PDB entry 6CDE | electron microscopy, 3.80 A resolution | chains C and 2 of the 24 polymer chains in the assembly

# Chain C (and 2)
Molecule: Glycoprotein 120
From: Human immunodeficiency virus 1
Notes: chain 2 of this document is another copy of the same molecule, construct and numbering; everything in this record applies to it too
UniProt: Q2N0S5 (Q2N0S5_9HIV1); the construct lacks a stretch of the UniProt sequence and is renumbered around it, so the offset changes along the chain: 31-140 = UniProt 30-139; 149-185 = UniProt 140-176; 187-309 = UniProt 186-308; 312-321 = UniProt 309-318; 2 more segments
Amino-acid sequence (473 residues; numbered 31 to 505 plus 10 insertion-coded residues; 12 numbers in that range are skipped by the numbering (no residue carries them; nothing is unmodelled there); the number before each row is that of its first residue; a row labelled like 185A-185I holds insertion residues (185A, then the next letters in order)):
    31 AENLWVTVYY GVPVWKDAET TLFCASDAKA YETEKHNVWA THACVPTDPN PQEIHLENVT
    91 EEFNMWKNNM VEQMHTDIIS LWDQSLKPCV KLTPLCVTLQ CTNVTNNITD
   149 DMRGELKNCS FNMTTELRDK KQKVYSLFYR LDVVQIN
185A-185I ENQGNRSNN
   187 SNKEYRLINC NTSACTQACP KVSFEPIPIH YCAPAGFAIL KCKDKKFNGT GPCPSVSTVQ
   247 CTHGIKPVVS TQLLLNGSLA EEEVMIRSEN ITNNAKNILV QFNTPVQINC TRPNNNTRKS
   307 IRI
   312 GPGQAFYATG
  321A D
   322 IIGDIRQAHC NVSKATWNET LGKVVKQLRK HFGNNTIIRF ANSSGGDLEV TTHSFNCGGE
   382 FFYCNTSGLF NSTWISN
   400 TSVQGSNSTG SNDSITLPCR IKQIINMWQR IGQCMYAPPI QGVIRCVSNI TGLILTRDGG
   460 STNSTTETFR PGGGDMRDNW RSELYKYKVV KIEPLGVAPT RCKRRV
Not modelled in the structure: 149, 185A-185I, 400-410
Construct notes: conflict Cys201 (Ile200 in Q2N0S5), Asn332 (Thr330 in Q2N0S5), Cys433 (Ala430 in Q2N0S5), Cys501 (Ala498 in Q2N0S5)
Disulfides: Cys54-Cys74, Cys119-Cys205, Cys126-Cys196, Cys131-Cys157, Cys201-Cys433, Cys218-Cys247, Cys228-Cys239, Cys296-Cys331, Cys378-Cys445, Cys385-Cys418
Glycans and other covalent adducts: N-acetylglucosamine (NAG) linked to Asn88, Asn133, Asn156, Asn160, Asn197, Asn234, Asn262, Asn295, Asn301, Asn339, Asn355, Asn363, Asn386, Asn392; glycan linked to Asn137, Asn332, Asn448
From the paper describing this entry:
  - post-translational modification sites: Asn88, Asn295, Asn448

# How chain C and chain 2 interact
Residue-residue contacts (18; chain C residue first):
  Pro124(C) - Arg166(2)  hydrogen bond (backbone-side chain)
  Cys126(C) - Glu164(2)
  Cys126(C) - Leu165(2)
  Cys126(C) - Arg166(2)  hydrogen bond (backbone-backbone)
  Val127(C) - Leu165(2)
  Val127(C) - Arg166(2)
  Val127(C) - Asp167(2)
  Thr128(C) - Leu165(2)
  Thr128(C) - Asp167(2)
  Asn160(C) - Arg166(2)
  Thr162(C) - Arg166(2)
  Arg192(C) - Leu165(2)
  Cys196(C) - Glu164(2)
  Cys196(C) - Pro313(2)
  Asn197(C) - Glu164(2)
  Asn197(C) - Arg308(2)
  Thr198(C) - Pro313(2)
  Thr198(C) - Gly314(2)  hydrogen bond (backbone-backbone)
Other interface residues (no listed pair), chain C (13 interface residues in all): Met161, Ser199, Ala200

# Summary
The interface between chain C and chain 2 involves 13 residues on one side and 7 on the other, with 3 hydrogen
bonds. Polar pairs include Pro124(C)-Arg166(2), Cys126(C)-Arg166(2) and Thr198(C)-Gly314(2).
N-acetylglucosamine is covalently linked to Asn88(C), Asn133(C), Asn156(C), Asn160(C), Asn197(C) and Asn234(C)
and 8 more. From the paper: modification sites Asn88(C), Asn295(C) and Asn448(C).
Chain C and chain 2 are both Glycoprotein 120 (Human immunodeficiency virus 1); the structure, Cryo-EM
structure at 3.8 A resolution of vaccine-elicited antibody vFP20.01 in complex with HIV-1 Env BG505 ..., was
determined by electron microscopy together with 5TKJ, 5TKK, 6CDI and 6CDO from the same study.
